PDB entry 8SPX | electron microscopy, 2.95 A resolution | chains A and E of the 6 polymer chains in the assembly

[Chain A]
Protein: ATP synthase subunit alpha
Organism: Bacillus sp. PS3
Notes: EC 7.1.2.2
UniProt: A0A0M3VGF9 (A0A0M3VGF9_BACP3); numbering as in UniProt (aligned over 26-501)
Sequence (476 residues; row label = number of the first residue in the row):
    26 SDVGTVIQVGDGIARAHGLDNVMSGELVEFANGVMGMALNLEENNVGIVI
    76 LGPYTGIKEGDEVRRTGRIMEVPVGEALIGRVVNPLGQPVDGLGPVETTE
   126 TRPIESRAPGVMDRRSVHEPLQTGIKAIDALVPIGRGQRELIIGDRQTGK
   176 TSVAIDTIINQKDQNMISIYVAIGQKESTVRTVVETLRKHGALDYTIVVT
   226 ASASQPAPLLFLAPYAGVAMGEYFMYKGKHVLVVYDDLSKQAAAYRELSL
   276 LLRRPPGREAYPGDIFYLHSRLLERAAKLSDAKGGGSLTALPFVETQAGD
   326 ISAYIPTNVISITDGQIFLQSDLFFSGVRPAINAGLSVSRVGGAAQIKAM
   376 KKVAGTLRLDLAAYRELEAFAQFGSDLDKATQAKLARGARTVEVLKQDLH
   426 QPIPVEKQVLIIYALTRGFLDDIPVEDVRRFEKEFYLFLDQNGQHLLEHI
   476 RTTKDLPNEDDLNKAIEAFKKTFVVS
Sequence notes: conflict Ser193 (Cys in A0A0M3VGF9), Phe463 (Trp in A0A0M3VGF9)
Small-molecule neighbours:
  - ATP (adenosine-5'-triphosphate), molecule 1: Arg171, Gln172, Thr173, Gly174, Lys175, Thr176, Ser177, Phe349, Arg354, Pro355, Gln422, Asp423, Leu424
  - ATP, molecule 2: Ser336, Val363, Ser364, Arg365

[Chain E]
Protein: ATP synthase subunit beta
Organism: Bacillus sp. PS3
UniProt: A0A0M4U1P9 (A0A0M4U1P9_BACP3); residues 1-471 here = UniProt positions 1-471
Sequence (471 residues; row label = number of the first residue in the row):
     1 MTRGRVIQVMGPVVDVKFENGHLPAIYNALKIQHKARNENEVDIDLTLEV
    51 ALHLGDDTVRTIAMASTDGLIRGMEVIDTGAPISVPVGEVTLGRVFNVLG
   101 EPIDLEGDIPADARRDPIHRPAPKFEELATEVEILETGIKVVDLLAPYIK
   151 GGKIGLFGGAGVGKTVLIQELIHNIAQEHGGISVFAGVGERTREGNDLYH
   201 EMKDSGVISKTAMVFGQMNEPPGARMRVALTGLTMAEYFRDEQGQDVLLF
   251 IDNIFRFTQAGSEVSALLGRMPSAVGYQPTLATEMGQLQERITSTAKGSI
   301 TSIQAIYVPADDYTDPAPATTFSHLDATTNLERKLAEMGIYPAVDPLAST
   351 SRALAPEIVGEEHYQVARKVQQTLQRYKELQDIIAILGMDELSDEDKLVV
   401 HRARRIQFFLSQNFHVAEQFTGQPGSYVPVKETVRGFKEILEGKYDHLPE
   451 DAFRLVGRIEEVVEKAKAMGV
Not modelled in the structure: 1
Small-molecule neighbours: ATP (adenosine-5'-triphosphate): Gly159, Ala160, Gly161, Val162, Gly163, Lys164, Thr165, Val166, Arg191, Asn253, Tyr341, Phe414, Ala417, Phe420, Thr421

[Chain A / chain E interface]
Contacting residue pairs - 70 pairs, chain A then chain E:
  Leu44(A) - Arg72(E)  hydrogen bond (backbone-side chain)
  Asn46(A) - Ile71(E)
  Val47(A) - Leu70(E)
  Met48(A) - Asn40(E)
  Met48(A) - Glu41(E)
  Met48(A) - Val42(E)
  Met48(A) - Gly69(E)
  Met48(A) - Leu70(E)
  Met48(A) - Ile71(E)  hydrophobic
  Ser49(A) - Thr67(E)
  Ser49(A) - Asp68(E)
  Ser49(A) - Gly69(E)  hydrogen bond (backbone-backbone)
  Ser49(A) - Leu70(E)  hydrogen bond (backbone-backbone)
  Leu66(A) - Val9(E)  hydrogen bond (backbone-backbone)
  Leu66(A) - Arg72(E)
  Glu67(A) - Gln8(E)
  Glu67(A) - Met10(E)
  Glu67(A) - Arg72(E)  hydrogen bond (backbone-side chain)
  Glu68(A) - Gln8(E)
  Val71(A) - Arg72(E)
  Gly92(A) - Asn40(E)
  Glu130(A) - Asp68(E)
  Arg132(A) - Glu220(E)  salt bridge
  Val136(A) - Ile103(E)  hydrophobic
  Val136(A) - Thr192(E)
  Val136(A) - Gln217(E)
  Met137(A) - Leu105(E)  hydrophobic
  Met137(A) - Asn196(E)
  Arg139(A) - Thr192(E)
  Arg139(A) - Asn196(E)
  Arg283(A) - Ala310(E)
  Arg283(A) - Asp315(E)  salt bridge
  Gly288(A) - Glu263(E)
  Phe291(A) - Arg256(E)
  Phe291(A) - Gln259(E)
  Tyr292(A) - Glu220(E)
  Tyr292(A) - Pro221(E)
  Tyr292(A) - Arg225(E)
  Tyr292(A) - Glu263(E)
  Ser295(A) - Met218(E)
  Glu299(A) - Thr192(E)
  Glu299(A) - Asn219(E)  hydrogen bond
  Thr332(A) - Tyr307(E)
  Thr332(A) - Pro309(E)  hydrogen bond (side chain-backbone)
  Ile335(A) - Ala160(E)  hydrophobic
  Ser336(A) - Arg191(E)  hydrogen bond (backbone-side chain)
  Ser336(A) - Met218(E)
  Ser336(A) - Arg256(E)
  Ile337(A) - Arg191(E)
  Ile337(A) - Met218(E)  hydrophobic
  Thr338(A) - Arg191(E)  hydrogen bond (backbone-side chain)
  Asp339(A) - Arg193(E)  salt bridge
  Arg365(A) - Gly161(E)
  Arg365(A) - Arg191(E)
  Arg365(A) - Phe420(E)
  Gly367(A) - Gln419(E)
  Gly368(A) - Gln419(E)
  Gly380(A) - Thr421(E)
  Arg383(A) - Tyr341(E)  hydrogen bond
  Leu384(A) - Tyr341(E)  hydrophobic
  Leu384(A) - Thr421(E)
  Ala387(A) - Glu337(E)
  Ala388(A) - Arg454(E)
  Glu391(A) - Arg404(E)  salt bridge
  Glu391(A) - Phe408(E)
  Glu391(A) - Arg454(E)  salt bridge
  Leu392(A) - Glu450(E)
  Phe395(A) - Tyr377(E)
  Phe395(A) - Met389(E)  hydrophobic
  Phe398(A) - Ala385(E)  hydrophobic
Other interface residues (no listed pair), chain A (62 interface residues in all): Gly43, Asp45, Asn65, Asn69, Asn70, Arg90, Thr91, Ala133, Pro134, Gly135, Arg140, Arg164, Pro280, Asp289, Ile326, Asn333, Gln341, Gly360, Leu361, Ser364, Val366, Thr381, Gly399
Other interface residues (no listed pair), chain E (58 interface residues in all): Ile7, Ala65, Asp104, Tyr199, Phe215, Ala266, Val275, Asp311, Arg333, Ala336, Met338, Gly339, Val400

[Overview]
62 residues of chain A and 58 residues of chain E are in contact; the contacts include 10 hydrogen bonds and 5
salt bridges. Polar contacts include Arg132(A)-Glu220(E), Arg283(A)-Asp315(E) and Asp339(A)-Arg193(E). One ATP
molecule is bound between chain A and chain E.
Chain A is ATP synthase subunit alpha and chain E is ATP synthase subunit beta, both from Bacillus sp. PS3;
the structure, PS3 F1 Rotorless, high ATP, was determined by electron microscopy together with 8SPV and 8SPW
from the same study.
